Entry 7JY6 (electron microscopy, 2.50 A resolution); this record covers chains F and S of the 11 polymer chains in the assembly.

# Chain F
Molecule: Protein RecA
From: Escherichia coli
Reference sequence: A0A376NU07 (A0A376NU07_ECOLX); residues 0-333 here correspond to UniProt positions 1-334 (UniProt number = residue number + 1)
Amino-acid sequence (334 residues; row label = number of the first residue in the row; numbering starts at 0):
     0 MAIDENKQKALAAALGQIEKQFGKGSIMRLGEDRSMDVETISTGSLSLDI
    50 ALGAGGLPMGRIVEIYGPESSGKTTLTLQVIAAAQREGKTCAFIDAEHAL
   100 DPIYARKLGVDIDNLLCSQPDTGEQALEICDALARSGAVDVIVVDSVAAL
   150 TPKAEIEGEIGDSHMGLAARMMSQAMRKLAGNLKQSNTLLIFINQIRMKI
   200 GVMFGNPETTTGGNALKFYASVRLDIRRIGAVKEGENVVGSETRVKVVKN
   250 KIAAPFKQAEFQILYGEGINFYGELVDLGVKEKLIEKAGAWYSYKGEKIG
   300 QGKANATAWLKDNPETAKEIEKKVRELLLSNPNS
Not modelled in the structure: 0
Ion coordination: Mg2+: Thr73 (together with ATP-gamma-S)
Ligand contacts:
  - ATP-gamma-S (AGS; phosphothiophosphoric acid-adenylate ester), molecule 1: Pro67, Glu68, Ser69, Ser70, Gly71, Lys72, Thr73, Thr74, Glu96, Asp100, Tyr103, Ser240, Tyr264
  - ATP-gamma-S (AGS), molecule 2: Phe217, Lys248, Asn249, Lys250, Ile251, Ala252, Ala253, Pro254
Reported in the primary citation:
  - mutagenesis - K286N, K302N: decreased binding to dsDNA (citing earlier work)

# Chain S
Molecule: 27-nt DNA strand
Sequence (27 nucleotides; numbered 1 to 27; the number before each row is that of its first residue):
     1 TTTTTTTTTTTTTTTTTTTTTTTTTTT

# Chain F / chain S interface
Residue-residue contacts (22):
  Met164(F) - DT9(S)  base contact
  Met164(F) - DT10(S)  base contact
  Met164(F) - DT11(S)  base contact
  Gly165(F) - DT9(S)  base contact
  Ala168(F) - DT9(S)  phosphate contact
  Ala168(F) - DT10(S)  sugar contact
  Arg169(F) - DT8(S)  base contact
  Arg169(F) - DT9(S)  base contact
  Ser172(F) - DT9(S)  hydrogen bond to the phosphate
  Arg176(F) - DT9(S)  salt bridge to the phosphate
  Arg196(F) - DT13(S)  phosphate contact
  Met197(F) - DT12(S)  sugar contact
  Met197(F) - DT13(S)  hydrogen bond to the phosphate
  Lys198(F) - DT12(S)  base contact
  Lys198(F) - DT13(S)  base contact
  Ile199(F) - DT12(S)  base contact
  Ile199(F) - DT13(S)  base contact
  Gly200(F) - DT13(S)  base contact
  Gly211(F) - DT11(S)  phosphate contact
  Gly212(F) - DT10(S)  phosphate contact
  Gly212(F) - DT11(S)  hydrogen bond to the phosphate
  Asn213(F) - DT10(S)  hydrogen bond to the phosphate
Also at the interface, not in a pair above, chain F (17 interface residues in all): Leu166, Thr210, Ala214

# Summary
17 residues of chain F and 6 residues of chain S are in contact; the contacts include 4 hydrogen bonds and 1
salt bridge. Polar contacts include Ser172(F)-DT9(S), Met197(F)-DT13(S) and Gly212(F)-DT11(S). Ligands of
chain F: ATP-gamma-S. From the paper: K286N and K302N of chain F reduce binding to dsDNA.
Chain F is Protein RecA (Escherichia coli) and chain S is a 27-nt DNA strand; the structure, Analysis of a
strand exchange reaction with a mini filament of 9-RecA, oligo(dT)27 primary ssDNA, non-homologous ..., was
determined by electron microscopy, deposited together with 7JY7, 7JY8 and 7JY9.
